PDB entry 6ZZL | X-ray diffraction, 2.23 A resolution | chains A and B of the 3 polymer chains in the assembly

Chain A (and B):
Molecule: Dihydrolipoyllysine-residue acetyltransferase component of pyruvate dehydrogenase complex
Organism: Corynebacterium glutamicum (strain ATCC 13032 / DSM 20300 / JCM 1318 / LMG 3730 / NCIMB 10025)
Notes: EC 2.3.1.12; chain B of this document is another copy of the same molecule, construct and numbering; everything in this record applies to it too
UniProtKB: Q8NNJ2 (ODP2_CORGL); numbering as in UniProt (aligned over 367-675)
Chain sequence (310 residues; each row starts with the number of its first residue):
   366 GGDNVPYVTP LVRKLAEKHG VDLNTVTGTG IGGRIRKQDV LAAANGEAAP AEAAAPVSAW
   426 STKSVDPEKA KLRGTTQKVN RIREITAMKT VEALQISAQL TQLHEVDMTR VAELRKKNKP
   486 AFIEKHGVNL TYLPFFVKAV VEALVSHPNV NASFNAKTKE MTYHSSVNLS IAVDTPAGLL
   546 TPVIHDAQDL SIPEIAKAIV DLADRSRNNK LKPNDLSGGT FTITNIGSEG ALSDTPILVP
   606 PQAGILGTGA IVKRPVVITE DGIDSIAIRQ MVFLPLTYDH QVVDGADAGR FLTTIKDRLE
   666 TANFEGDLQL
Not modelled in the structure: 366-420 (chain B: 366-422)
Construct notes: expression tag (366)
Swiss-Prot annotation at these positions:
  - active site: His-645, Asp-649

Chain A / chain B interface:
Residue-residue contacts (93; chain A residue first):
  Ala-424(A) with Arg-663(B), hydrogen bond (backbone-side chain); Asn-668(B)
  Trp-425(A) with Glu-507(B); Val-510(B), hydrophobic
  Ser-426(A) with Thr-659(B); Asp-662(B), hydrogen bond
  Lys-428(A) with Thr-658(B); Thr-659(B), hydrogen bond (backbone-side chain); Asp-662(B)
  Ser-429(A) with His-512(B); Arg-655(B); Thr-658(B)
  Val-430(A) with Ser-511(B); Thr-659(B)
  Lys-434(A) with Pro-513(B); Asn-514(B)
  Leu-437(A) with Tyr-528(B)
  Arg-438(A) with Leu-509(B), hydrogen bond (side chain-backbone); Val-510(B); Asn-516(B); Tyr-528(B); His-529(B), hydrogen bond (side chain-backbone); Ser-530(B), hydrogen bond (side chain-backbone); Val-532(B)
  Gly-439(A) with Tyr-528(B), hydrogen bond (backbone-backbone)
  Thr-440(A) with Met-526(B); Thr-527(B); Tyr-528(B), hydrogen bond (backbone-backbone)
  Thr-441(A) with Glu-525(B); Met-526(B); Thr-527(B), hydrogen bond
  Gln-442(A) with Glu-525(B); Met-526(B), hydrogen bond (backbone-backbone)
  Lys-443(A) with Lys-524(B); Glu-525(B)
  Val-444(A) with Lys-524(B), hydrogen bond (backbone-backbone); Met-526(B), hydrophobic
  Arg-448(A) with His-645(B); Gln-646(B), hydrogen bond (side chain-backbone); Val-647(B), hydrogen bond (side chain-backbone); Val-648(B); Asp-649(B), salt bridge
  Glu-449(A) with Lys-524(B)
  Thr-451(A) with His-645(B)
  Ala-452(A) with Phe-519(B), hydrophobic; Gln-646(B)
  Met-453(A) with Lys-524(B)
  Thr-455(A) with Ala-463(B); His-645(B)
  Val-456(A) with Ser-462(B); Ala-463(B); Gln-646(B)
  Leu-459(A) with Ala-463(B), hydrophobic; Gln-464(B)
  Gln-460(A) with Gln-460(B), hydrogen bond (side chain-backbone)
  Asp-539(A) with Ala-651(B); Arg-655(B), salt bridge
  Gly-543(A) with Asp-649(B)
  Leu-544(A) with Asp-649(B), hydrogen bond (backbone-side chain)
  Glu-594(A) with His-469(B); Ala-651(B); Gly-654(B); Arg-655(B), salt bridge; Thr-658(B), hydrogen bond (backbone-side chain)
  Gly-595(A) with His-469(B)
  Ala-596(A) with Gln-467(B); Leu-468(B); His-469(B)
  Leu-597(A) with Leu-468(B), hydrogen bond (backbone-backbone); Glu-470(B); Phe-638(B), hydrophobic
  Ser-598(A) with Gln-467(B); Leu-468(B), hydrogen bond (backbone-backbone)
  Asp-599(A) with Leu-465(B); Thr-466(B); Gln-467(B), hydrogen bond; Tyr-643(B), hydrogen bond
  Thr-600(A) with Leu-465(B); Thr-466(B), hydrogen bond (side chain-backbone)
  Pro-601(A) with Leu-465(B), hydrophobic
  Ile-602(A) with Ala-463(B), hydrophobic; Leu-465(B), hydrophobic
  Lys-618(A) with Val-622(B); Asp-629(B), salt bridge
  Arg-619(A) with Val-622(B)
  Pro-620(A) with Pro-620(B); Val-621(B), hydrophobic; Val-622(B); Ile-631(B), hydrophobic
  Ile-631(A) with Ile-631(B), hydrophobic
  Ile-633(A) with Val-622(B), hydrophobic; Asp-629(B); Ile-631(B), hydrophobic
Interface residues without a listed pair, chain A (43 interface residues in all): Asp-431, Val-617
Interface residues without a listed pair, chain B (51 interface residues in all): Lys-503, Ser-531, Ser-630, Asp-672

Overview:
The interface between chain A and chain B involves 43 residues on one side and 51 on the other; the contacts
include 21 hydrogen bonds and 4 salt bridges. Polar pairs include Arg-448(A)/Asp-649(B), Asp-539(A)/Arg-655(B)
and Glu-594(A)/Arg-655(B).
Chain A and chain B are both Dihydrolipoyllysine-residue acetyltransferase component of pyruvate dehydrogenase
complex (Corynebacterium glutamicum (strain ATCC 13032 / DSM 20300 / JCM 1318 / LMG 3730 / NCIMB 10025)); the
structure, Crystal structure of the catalytic domain plus N-terminal linker of the acetyltransferase AceF
(E2p) from Corynebacterium ..., was determined by X-ray diffraction together with 6ZZI, 6ZZJ and 6ZZN from the
same study.
